PDB entry 5ZGB | electron microscopy, 3.63 A resolution | chains B and D of the 17 polymer chains in the assembly

[Chain B]
Protein: PsaB
Source organism: Cyanidioschyzon merolae (strain 10D)
Notes: EC 1.97.1.12
UniProt: Q85FY6 (PSAB_CYAM1); numbering as in UniProt (aligned over 1-732)
Sequence (732 residues; numbered 1 to 732; the number before each row is that of its first residue):
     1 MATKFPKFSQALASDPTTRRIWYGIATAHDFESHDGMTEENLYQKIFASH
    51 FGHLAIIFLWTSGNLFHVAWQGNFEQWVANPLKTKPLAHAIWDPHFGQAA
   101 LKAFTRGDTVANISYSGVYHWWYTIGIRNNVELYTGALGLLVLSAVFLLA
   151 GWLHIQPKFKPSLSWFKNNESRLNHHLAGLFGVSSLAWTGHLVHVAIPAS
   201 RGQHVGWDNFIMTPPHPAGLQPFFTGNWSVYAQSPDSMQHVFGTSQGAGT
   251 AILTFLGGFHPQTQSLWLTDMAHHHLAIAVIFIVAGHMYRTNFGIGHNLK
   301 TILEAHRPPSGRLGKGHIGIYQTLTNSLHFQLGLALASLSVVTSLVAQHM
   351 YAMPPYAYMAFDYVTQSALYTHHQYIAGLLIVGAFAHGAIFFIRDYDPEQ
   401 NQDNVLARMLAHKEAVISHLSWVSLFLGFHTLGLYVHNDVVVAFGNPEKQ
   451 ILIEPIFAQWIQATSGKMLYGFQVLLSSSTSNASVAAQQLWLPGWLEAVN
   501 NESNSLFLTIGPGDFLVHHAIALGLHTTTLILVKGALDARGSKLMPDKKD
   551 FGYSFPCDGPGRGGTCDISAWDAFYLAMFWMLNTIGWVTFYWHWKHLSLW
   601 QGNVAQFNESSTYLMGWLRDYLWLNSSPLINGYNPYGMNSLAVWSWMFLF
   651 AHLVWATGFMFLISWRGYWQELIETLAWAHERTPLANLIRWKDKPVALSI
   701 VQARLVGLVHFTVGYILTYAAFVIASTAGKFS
Not modelled in the structure: 1
Residues lining bound ligands:
  - (2S)-2,3-dihydroxypropyl octadecanoate (3XQ): His430, Leu434, Ile451, Ile453
  - beta-carotene (BCR), molecule 1: Phe5, Ile25, Ile689
  - beta-carotene (BCR), molecule 2: Leu54, Ile57, Phe58, Phe147, Gly179, Val183, Ser184, Leu186
  - beta-carotene (BCR), molecule 3: Phe58, Leu65, Trp121, Trp122, Ile125, Gly136, Leu140, Trp207
  - beta-carotene (BCR), molecule 4: Leu186, Leu220, Ile283, Val284, His287, Ile295
  - beta-carotene (BCR), molecule 5: Phe330, Gly333, Leu334, Ala337, Val341, Ile381, Ala384, Phe385, Gly388, Phe391, Phe392, Ala536
  - beta-carotene (BCR), molecule 6: Met409, Val533, Leu537
  - beta-carotene (BCR), molecule 7: Phe429, Leu432, Gly433, Val436
  - beta-carotene (BCR), molecule 8: Trp646, Met647, Phe650, Trp669, Leu672, Ile673, Leu676
  - chlorophyll a (CLA), molecule 1: Phe5, Phe8, Gly24, Ile25, Ala28, His29, Phe31, His34, Lys45, Ser49, Gly52, His53, Ile56
  - chlorophyll a (CLA), molecule 2: Thr18, Ile21, Trp22, Ile673, Leu676, Ala677, His680, Ile689, Arg690, Trp691, Lys692, Asp693, Pro695, Val696, Leu698
  - chlorophyll a (CLA), molecule 3: Trp22, Phe650, Leu653, Val654, Thr657, Met660, Phe661, Leu698, Val706, Val709, His710, Val713
  - chlorophyll a (CLA), molecule 4: Ile25, Ala26, Thr27, Ala28, His29, Asp30, His329, Leu332, Leu336, Leu379, Leu380, Val382, Gly383, Ala386, His387, Ile390, Arg394, Tyr553, Ser554, Trp571, Phe574, Met578, Leu705, Val709, Val713
  - chlorophyll a (CLA), molecule 5: His29, Phe31, Glu32, Tyr43, Ile46, Ser49, His50, His53, Leu54, Ile57, Phe166, Arg172, His176, Leu180, Phe181, Leu328, His329, Gln331, Leu332, Ala335, Leu336, Leu339
  - chlorophyll a (CLA), molecule 6: His29, His53, Ile56, Ile57, Trp60, Ile376, Leu379, Leu380
  - chlorophyll a (CLA), molecule 7: Phe47, Phe51, Val146, Phe147, Leu149, Ala150, Leu153, His154, Phe159, Pro161, Trp165
  - chlorophyll a (CLA), molecule 8: Phe47, His50, Phe51, Leu54, Trp121, Trp165, Phe166, Asn168, Ser171, Arg172, His175, His176, Gly179, Leu180, Phe181, Tyr356
  - chlorophyll a (CLA), molecule 9: Ile56, Leu59, Trp60, Ser62, Gly63, Phe66, His67, Trp70, Gln71, His89, Ala90, Ile91, Trp92, Leu141
  - chlorophyll a (CLA), molecule 10: Phe58, Trp60, Thr61, Ser116, Gly117, Val118, Trp121, Ser184, Ala187, Leu339, Val342, Thr343, Val346, Met350, Tyr356, Leu369, His372, His373, Ile376, Leu380
  - chlorophyll a (CLA), molecule 11: Trp60, Asn64, His67, Val68, Ala88, His89, Asn112, Ile113, Ser114, Tyr115, Ser116, Val643, Trp644, Met647, Leu717
  - chlorophyll a (CLA), molecule 12: Trp60, Asn64, Tyr115, Ser116, Val118, Ala368, Thr371, His372, Tyr375, Ile376, Leu379, Trp644, Met647, Ile716, Leu717, Tyr719, Ala720, Ile724
  - chlorophyll a (CLA), molecule 13: His89, Ala90, Ile91, Trp92, Asp93, His95, Phe96, Asn112, Ala642, Val643, Trp646
  - chlorophyll a (CLA), molecule 14: Trp92, Pro94, His95
  - chlorophyll a (CLA), molecule 15: Trp121, Thr124, Ile125, Leu180, Phe181, Ser184, Ser185, Trp188, Leu192, Leu268, Met271, His274, His275, Ile278, Phe282, Val342, Leu345, Val346, His349, Met350, Pro355, Tyr356
  - chlorophyll a (CLA), molecule 16: Ile125, Gly126, Ile127, Glu132, Thr135, Gly136, Ser184, Ala187, Trp188, Gly190, His191, His194, Val195, Val205, Gly206, Trp207, Phe210
  - chlorophyll a (CLA), molecule 17: Trp165, Asn168, Ser171, His175, Thr291, Asn292, Phe293
  - chlorophyll a (CLA), molecule 18: Asn169, Arg172, Leu173, His176, Leu177, Phe181, Phe282, Leu299, Leu303, Tyr321, Leu324, Gln331, Leu334, Ala335, Ser338, Leu339, Val342
  - chlorophyll a (CLA), molecule 19: Leu173, Leu177, Ile281, Phe282, Ala285, Met288, Tyr289, Leu299, Ile302
  - chlorophyll a (CLA), molecule 20: Asn174, His175, Ala178, Gly179, Val183, Ile283, His287, Tyr289, Arg290, Thr291, Phe293, Gly294, Ile295
  - chlorophyll a (CLA), molecule 21: Leu186, Ala187, Thr189, Gly190, Val193, His194, Phe210, Ile211, Thr213, Pro214, Pro215, His216, Gly219, Leu220, Tyr231, Ile252, Leu253, Leu276
  - chlorophyll a (CLA), molecule 22: Trp228, Ser229, Tyr231, Ala232, Leu253, Phe255, His273, Leu276, Ala277, Val280, Ile281, Leu490
  - chlorophyll a (CLA), molecule 23: Phe255, Gly258, Leu266, Asp270, Met271, His273, His274, Ala277, Ile278, Ile281, Leu345, His349, Met353, Trp491, Trp495
  - chlorophyll a (CLA), molecule 24: Val284, His287, Met288, Ile295, Gly296, His297
  - chlorophyll a (CLA), molecule 25: Met288, His297, Thr301, Ile302, Ala305, His306
  - chlorophyll a (CLA), molecule 26: Ile302, Leu303, His306, Leu313, His317, Ile320, Phe330, Val405, Leu406, Met409
  - chlorophyll a (CLA), molecule 27: Ala305, His306, Arg307, Pro308, Pro309, Ser310, Arg312, Leu313
  - chlorophyll a (CLA), molecule 28: Arg312, Leu313, Gly314, Val405, Arg408, Met409, His412, Ala415, Val416, His419
  - chlorophyll a (CLA), molecule 29: Leu334, Ala337, Ser338, Val341, Leu345, Gln348, His349, Tyr351, Ala352, Met353, Leu506, Phe507
  - chlorophyll a (CLA), molecule 30: Val341, Ser344, Leu345, Gln348, Gln374, Gly378, Ile381, Phe385, Gly524, Leu525, Thr528, Thr529, Leu532, Met581, Thr584, Ile585
  - chlorophyll a (CLA), molecule 31: Gln348, Tyr351, Tyr370, Gln374, Phe457, Ala458, Trp460, Ile461, Gln462, Phe507, Leu508, Ile510, Asp514, His518, Ile521, Leu525, Val588, Tyr591, Trp592, Lys595
  - chlorophyll a (CLA), molecule 32: Ala415, His419, Trp422
  - chlorophyll a (CLA), molecule 33: Val416, Leu420, Val423, Ala522, Leu525, His526, Thr529
  - chlorophyll a (CLA), molecule 34: Ser418, His419, Ser421, Trp422, Leu425
  - chlorophyll a (CLA), molecule 35: Ser421, Ser424, Leu425, Gly428, Phe429, Leu432, Leu523, Thr527, Leu530, Ile531, Leu576, Phe579, Trp580
  - chlorophyll a (CLA), molecule 36: Trp422, Leu425, Phe426, Phe429, His430
  - chlorophyll a (CLA), molecule 37: Trp422, Val423, Phe426, Leu427, Ile453, Glu454, Pro455, Ile456, Phe457, Ala458, Asp514, Phe515, His518, His519, Ala522, His526
  - chlorophyll a (CLA), molecule 38: Phe429, Gly433, Leu434, Val436, His437, Val440, Val441, Lys449, Ile451
  - chlorophyll a (CLA), molecule 39: Thr431, Leu432, Val436, Asp439, Val440, Leu523, Phe579, Trp580, Asn583, Trp587, Leu614, Leu618, Leu622, Trp655, Phe711
  - chlorophyll a (CLA), molecule 40: Thr431, Leu432, Tyr435, Val517, Ala520, Leu523, Asn583, Trp587, Phe590, Leu614, Trp617, Leu622, Ser626, Ile630, Phe648, His652, Trp655, Phe711, Tyr715, Thr718, Tyr719, Phe722
  - chlorophyll a (CLA), molecule 41: Phe457, Trp460, Phe472
  - chlorophyll a (CLA), molecule 42: Trp460, Ile461, Thr464, Ser465, Leu475, Leu476, Ala483, Trp491, Trp495, Phe507
  - chlorophyll a (CLA), molecule 43: Leu475, Asn482, Ala483, Ala486, Ala487, Leu490, Trp491
  - chlorophyll a (CLA), molecule 44: Trp646, Leu649, Phe650, His652, Leu653, Trp655, Ala656, Phe659
  - chlorophyll a (CLA), molecule 45: Leu653, Ala656, Thr657, Phe659, Met660, Ile663, Ser664, Tyr668, Trp669, Leu672
  - chlorophyll a (CLA), molecule 46: Leu676, Ala679, His680, Thr683, Ala686, Ile689
  - chlorophyll a (CLA), molecule 47: Trp678, Ala679, Arg682, Thr683, Pro684
  - chlorophyll a (CLA), molecule 48: Pro684, Leu685, Ile689
  - phylloquinone (PQN): Ile21, Trp22, Ile25, Met660, Phe661, Ser664, Trp665, Arg666, Trp669, Ala697, Leu698, Ala703
  - 4Fe-4S cluster (SF4): Cys557, Asp558, Gly559, Pro560, Thr565, Cys566, Trp665, Ile700, Arg704
Curated features (UniProtKB/Swiss-Prot):
  - binding site ([4Fe-4S] cluster): Cys557, Cys566
  - binding site (chlorophyll a): His652, Met660, Tyr668
  - binding site (phylloquinone): Trp669

[Chain D]
Protein: PsaD
Source organism: Cyanidioschyzon merolae (strain 10D)
UniProt: Q85FY0 (Q85FY0_CYAM1); residue numbers follow UniProt; this construct covers 1-139
Sequence (139 residues; each row starts with the number of its first residue):
     1 MLNLKMPSPSFLGSTGGWLRCAETEEKYAMTWSSDQQHIFEMPTGGAAVM
    51 NSGDNLLYLARKEQALALATQLRTQFKIQDYKIYRIFPSGEVQYLHPKDG
   101 VLPYQVNKGREQVGRVKSTIGKNVNPAQVKFTSKATYDR
Not modelled in the structure: 1-20
Covalent attachments: covalent link Asp99-Val101

[Interface between chain B and chain D]
Residue-residue contacts (22; chain B residue first):
  Met37(B) - Phe131(D)
  Thr38(B) - Phe131(D)
  Glu39(B) - Phe131(D)
  Leu42(B) - Phe131(D)  hydrophobic
  Asn326(B) - Lys130(D)
  Ile393(B) - Pro126(D)
  Arg394(B) - Lys130(D)
  Asp395(B) - Ala127(D)
  Asp395(B) - Lys130(D)
  Tyr396(B) - Ala127(D)
  Pro398(B) - Asn125(D)
  Glu399(B) - Gln128(D)  hydrogen bond
  Arg540(B) - Asn125(D)  hydrogen bond
  Asp547(B) - Ile120(D)
  Lys549(B) - Asn125(D)  hydrogen bond
  Lys549(B) - Pro126(D)
  Asp550(B) - Ile120(D)
  Asp550(B) - Asn123(D)
  Asp550(B) - Thr136(D)  hydrogen bond
  Glu681(B) - Cys21(D)
  Arg690(B) - Glu23(D)  salt bridge
  Lys694(B) - Glu25(D)  salt bridge
Also at the interface, not in a pair above, chain B (19 interface residues in all): Asp397
Also at the interface, not in a pair above, chain D (13 interface residues in all): Val124

[Overview]
The interface between chain B and chain D involves 19 residues on one side and 13 on the other, with 4
hydrogen bonds and 2 salt bridges. Polar pairs include Arg690(B)-Glu23(D), Lys694(B)-Glu25(D) and
Glu399(B)-Gln128(D).
Here chain B is PsaB and chain D is PsaD, both from Cyanidioschyzon merolae (strain 10D). Entry 5ZGB (Cryo-EM
structure of the red algal PSI-LHCR) was determined by electron microscopy, deposited together with 5ZGH.
